PDB entry 1YNJ | X-ray diffraction, 3.20 A resolution | chains J and K of the 6 polymer chains in the assembly

[Chain J]
Name: DNA-directed RNA polymerase beta' chain
Source organism: Thermus aquaticus
Notes: EC 2.7.7.6
Reference sequence: Q9KWU6 (RPOC_THEAQ); residues 1-1524 here = UniProt positions 1-1524
Chain sequence (1524 residues; row label = number of the first residue in the row):
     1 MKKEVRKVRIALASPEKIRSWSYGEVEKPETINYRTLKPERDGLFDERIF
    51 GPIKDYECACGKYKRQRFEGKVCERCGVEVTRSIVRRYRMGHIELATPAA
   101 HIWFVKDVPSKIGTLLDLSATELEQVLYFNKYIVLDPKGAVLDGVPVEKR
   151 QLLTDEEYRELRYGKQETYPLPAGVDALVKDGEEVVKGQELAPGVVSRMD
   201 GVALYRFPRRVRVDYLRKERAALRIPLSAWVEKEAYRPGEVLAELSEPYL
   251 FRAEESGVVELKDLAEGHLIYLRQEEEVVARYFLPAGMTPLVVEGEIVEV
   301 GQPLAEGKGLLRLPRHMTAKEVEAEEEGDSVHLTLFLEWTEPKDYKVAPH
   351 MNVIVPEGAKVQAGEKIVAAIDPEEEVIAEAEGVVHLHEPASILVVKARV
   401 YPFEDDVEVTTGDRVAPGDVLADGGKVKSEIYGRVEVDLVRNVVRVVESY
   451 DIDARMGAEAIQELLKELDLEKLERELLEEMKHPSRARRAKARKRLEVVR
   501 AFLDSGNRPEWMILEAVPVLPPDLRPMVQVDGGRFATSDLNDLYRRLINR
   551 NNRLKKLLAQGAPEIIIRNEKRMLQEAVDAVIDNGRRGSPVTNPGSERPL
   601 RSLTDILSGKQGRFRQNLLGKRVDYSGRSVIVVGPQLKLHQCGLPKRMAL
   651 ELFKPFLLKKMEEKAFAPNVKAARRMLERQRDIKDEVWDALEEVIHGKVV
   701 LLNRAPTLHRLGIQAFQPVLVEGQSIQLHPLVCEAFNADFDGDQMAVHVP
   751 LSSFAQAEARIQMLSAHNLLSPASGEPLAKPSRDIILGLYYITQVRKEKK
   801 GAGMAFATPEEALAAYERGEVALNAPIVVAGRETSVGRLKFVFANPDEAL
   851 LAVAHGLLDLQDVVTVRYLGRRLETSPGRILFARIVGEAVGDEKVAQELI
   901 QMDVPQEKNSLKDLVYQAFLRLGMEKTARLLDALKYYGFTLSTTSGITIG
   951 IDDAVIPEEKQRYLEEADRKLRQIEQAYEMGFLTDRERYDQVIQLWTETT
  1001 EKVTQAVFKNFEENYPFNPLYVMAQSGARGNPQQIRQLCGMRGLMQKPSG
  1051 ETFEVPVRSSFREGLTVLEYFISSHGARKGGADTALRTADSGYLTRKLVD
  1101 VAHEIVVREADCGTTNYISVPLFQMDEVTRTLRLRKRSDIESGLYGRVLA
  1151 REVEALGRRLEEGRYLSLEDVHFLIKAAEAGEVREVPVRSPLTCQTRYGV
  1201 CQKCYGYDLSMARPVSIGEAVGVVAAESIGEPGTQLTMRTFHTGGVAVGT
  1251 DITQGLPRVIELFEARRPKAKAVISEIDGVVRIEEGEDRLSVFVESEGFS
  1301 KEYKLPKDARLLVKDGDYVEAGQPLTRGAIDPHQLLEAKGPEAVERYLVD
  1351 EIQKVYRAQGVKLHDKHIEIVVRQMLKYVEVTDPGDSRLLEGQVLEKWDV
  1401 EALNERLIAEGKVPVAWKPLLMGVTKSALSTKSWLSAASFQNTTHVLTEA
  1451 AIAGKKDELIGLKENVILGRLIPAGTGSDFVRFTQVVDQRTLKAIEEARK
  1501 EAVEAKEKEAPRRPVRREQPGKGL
Disordered / not traced: 1-1252, 1502-1524
Curated features (UniProtKB/Swiss-Prot):
  - binding site (Zn(2+)): Cys58, Cys60, Cys73, Cys76, Cys1112, Cys1194, Cys1201, Cys1204
  - binding site (Mg(2+)): Asp739, Asp741, Asp743

[Chain K]
Name: DNA-directed RNA polymerase omega chain
Source organism: Thermus aquaticus
Notes: EC 2.7.7.6
Reference sequence: Q9EVV4 (RPOZ_THEAQ); residues 1-99 here correspond to UniProt positions 0-98 (UniProt number = residue number - 1)
Chain sequence (99 residues; each row starts with the number of its first residue):
     1 MAEPGIDKLFGMVDSKYRLTVVVAKRAQQLLRHRFKNTVLEPEERPKMRT
    51 LEGLYDDPNAVTWAMKELLTGRLFFGENLVPEDRLQKEMERLYPTEEEA
Disordered / not traced: 96-99

[Chain J / chain K interface]
Pairs across the interface (34):
  Gly1475(J) - Tyr17(K)
  Thr1476(J) - Thr20(K)
  Thr1476(J) - Val21(K)
  Phe1480(J) - Asp14(K)
  Phe1480(J) - Ser15(K)
  Phe1480(J) - Arg18(K)  hydrogen bond (backbone-side chain)
  Phe1480(J) - Glu77(K)
  Val1481(J) - Tyr17(K)
  Val1481(J) - Arg18(K)
  Val1481(J) - Val21(K)  hydrophobic
  Arg1482(J) - Lys25(K)  hydrogen bond (backbone-side chain)
  Phe1483(J) - Glu77(K)
  Thr1484(J) - Arg18(K)  hydrogen bond
  Thr1484(J) - Val21(K)
  Thr1484(J) - Lys25(K)  hydrogen bond (backbone-side chain)
  Thr1484(J) - Gly76(K)
  Gln1485(J) - Phe74(K)
  Gln1485(J) - Phe75(K)
  Gln1485(J) - Gly76(K)  hydrogen bond (backbone-backbone)
  Val1486(J) - Val22(K)  hydrophobic
  Val1486(J) - Lys25(K)
  Val1486(J) - Arg26(K)
  Val1486(J) - Gln29(K)  hydrogen bond (backbone-side chain)
  Val1486(J) - Phe74(K)
  Val1487(J) - Phe74(K)  hydrogen bond (backbone-backbone)
  Asp1488(J) - Arg26(K)  salt bridge
  Asp1488(J) - Asn37(K)
  Asp1488(J) - Val39(K)
  Asp1488(J) - Leu73(K)
  Leu1492(J) - Val80(K)  hydrophobic
  Ile1495(J) - Val80(K)  hydrophobic
  Ile1495(J) - Arg84(K)
  Ile1495(J) - Glu88(K)
  Arg1499(J) - Arg84(K)
Also at the interface, not in a pair above, chain J (15 interface residues in all): Gln1489
Also at the interface, not in a pair above, chain K (21 interface residues in all): Arg72

[Summary]
15 residues of chain J face 21 of chain K across their interface, with 7 hydrogen bonds and 1 salt bridge.
Among the polar pairs are Asp1488(J)-Arg26(K), Phe1480(J)-Arg18(K) and Arg1482(J)-Lys25(K). Curated annotation
(UniProt) lists 8 Zn2+-binding residues and 3 Mg2+-binding residues on chain J.
Chain J is DNA-directed RNA polymerase beta' chain and chain K is DNA-directed RNA polymerase omega chain,
both from Thermus aquaticus; the structure, Taq RNA polymerase-Sorangicin complex, was determined by X-ray
diffraction together with 1YNN from the same study.
